PDB entry 6RJG | electron microscopy, 3.20 A resolution | chains C and G of the 6 polymer chains in the assembly

# Chain C
Protein: Cas 9
Organism: Streptococcus thermophilus DGCC 7710
Notes: EC 3.1.-.-
Chain sequence (1121 residues; numbered 1 to 1121; the number before each row is that of its first residue):
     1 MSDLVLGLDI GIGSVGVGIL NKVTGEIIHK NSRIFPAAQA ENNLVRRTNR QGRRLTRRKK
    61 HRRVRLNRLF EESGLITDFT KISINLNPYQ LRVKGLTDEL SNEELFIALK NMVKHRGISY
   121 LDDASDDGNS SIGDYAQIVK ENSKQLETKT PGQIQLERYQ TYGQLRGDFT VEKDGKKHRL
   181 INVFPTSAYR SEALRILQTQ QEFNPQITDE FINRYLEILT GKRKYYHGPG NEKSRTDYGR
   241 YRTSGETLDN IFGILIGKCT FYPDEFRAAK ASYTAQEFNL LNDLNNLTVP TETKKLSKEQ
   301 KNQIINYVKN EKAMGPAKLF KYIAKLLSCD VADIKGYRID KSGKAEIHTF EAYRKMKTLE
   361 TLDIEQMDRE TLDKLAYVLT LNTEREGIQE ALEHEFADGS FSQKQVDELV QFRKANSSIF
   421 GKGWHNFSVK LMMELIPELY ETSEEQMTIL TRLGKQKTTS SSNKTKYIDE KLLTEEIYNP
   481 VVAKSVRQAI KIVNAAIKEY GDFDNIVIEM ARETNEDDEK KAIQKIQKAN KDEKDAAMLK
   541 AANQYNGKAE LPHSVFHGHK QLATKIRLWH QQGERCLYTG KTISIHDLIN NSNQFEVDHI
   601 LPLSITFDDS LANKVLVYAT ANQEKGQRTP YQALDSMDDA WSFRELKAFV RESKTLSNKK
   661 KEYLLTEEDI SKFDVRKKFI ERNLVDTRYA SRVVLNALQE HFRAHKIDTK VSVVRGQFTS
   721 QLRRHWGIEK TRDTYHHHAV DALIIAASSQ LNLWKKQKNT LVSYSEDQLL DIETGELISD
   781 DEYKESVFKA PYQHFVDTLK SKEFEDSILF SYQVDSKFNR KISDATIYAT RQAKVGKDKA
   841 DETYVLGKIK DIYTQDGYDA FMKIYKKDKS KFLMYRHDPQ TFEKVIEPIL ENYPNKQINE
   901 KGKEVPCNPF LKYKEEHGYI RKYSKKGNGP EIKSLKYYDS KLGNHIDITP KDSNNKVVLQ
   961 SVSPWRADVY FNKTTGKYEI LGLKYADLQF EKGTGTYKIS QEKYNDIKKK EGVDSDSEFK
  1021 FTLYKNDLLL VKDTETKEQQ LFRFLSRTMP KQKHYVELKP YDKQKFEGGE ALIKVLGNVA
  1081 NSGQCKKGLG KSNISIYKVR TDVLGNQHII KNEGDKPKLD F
Disordered / not traced: 1-2, 122-132, 288-295, 510-689, 715-804, 893-908
What the authors report for this chain:
  - binding site for ntPAM (chain G): Lys-1086

# Chain G
Molecule: ntPAM
Sequence (23 nucleotides; each row starts with the number of its first residue):
     1 GCAGAAAATG AAACCAGAAC CAT
Disordered / not traced: 14-23

# Interface between chain C and chain G
Residue-residue contacts (19; chain C residue first):
  Lys-867(C) with DA7(G), salt bridge to the phosphate
  Ser-940(C) with DA6(G), phosphate contact
  Lys-941(C) with DA6(G), hydrogen bond to the phosphate
  Gly-943(C) with DA5(G), phosphate contact
  Asn-944(C) with DG4(G), hydrogen bond to the phosphate; DA5(G), hydrogen bond to the phosphate
  Ser-961(C) with DG4(G), phosphate contact
  Val-962(C) with DA3(G), phosphate contact; DG4(G), hydrogen bond to the phosphate
  Pro-964(C) with DA3(G), phosphate contact
  Lys-984(C) with DG4(G), salt bridge to the phosphate
  Ser-1046(C) with DA3(G), hydrogen bond to the phosphate
  Met-1049(C) with DA5(G), base contact
  Lys-1059(C) with DC2(G), salt bridge to the phosphate
  Lys-1065(C) with DG1(G), salt bridge to the phosphate
  Gln-1084(C) with DC2(G), base contact; DA3(G), base contact; DG4(G), base contact
  Lys-1086(C) with DG4(G), hydrogen bond to the base
Also at the interface, not in a pair above, chain C (21 interface residues in all): Ser-963, Leu-1045, Thr-1048, Pro-1050, Lys-1051, Glu-1057

# Summary
Chain C and chain G form an interface of 21 and 7 residues respectively, with 6 hydrogen bonds and 4 salt
bridges. Polar pairs include Lys-1086(C)/DG4(G), Lys-941(C)/DA6(G) and Asn-944(C)/DG4(G). From the paper: a
binding site for ntPAM (chain G) at Lys-1086(C).
Here chain C is Cas 9 (Streptococcus thermophilus DGCC 7710) and chain G is ntPAM. Entry 6RJG (Cryo-EM
structure of St1Cas9-sgRNA-AcrIIA6-tDNA59-ntPAM complex) was determined by electron microscopy together with
6RJ9, 6RJA and 6RJD from the same study.
